PDB entry 6DPT | X-ray diffraction, 1.79 A resolution | chain A

# Chain A
Name: Beta-lactamase
From: Escherichia coli (strain K12)
Notes: EC 3.5.2.6
UniProtKB: P00811 (AMPC_ECOLI); residues 4-361 here correspond to UniProt positions 20-377 (UniProt number = residue number + 16)
Chain sequence (358 residues; each row starts with the number of its first residue):
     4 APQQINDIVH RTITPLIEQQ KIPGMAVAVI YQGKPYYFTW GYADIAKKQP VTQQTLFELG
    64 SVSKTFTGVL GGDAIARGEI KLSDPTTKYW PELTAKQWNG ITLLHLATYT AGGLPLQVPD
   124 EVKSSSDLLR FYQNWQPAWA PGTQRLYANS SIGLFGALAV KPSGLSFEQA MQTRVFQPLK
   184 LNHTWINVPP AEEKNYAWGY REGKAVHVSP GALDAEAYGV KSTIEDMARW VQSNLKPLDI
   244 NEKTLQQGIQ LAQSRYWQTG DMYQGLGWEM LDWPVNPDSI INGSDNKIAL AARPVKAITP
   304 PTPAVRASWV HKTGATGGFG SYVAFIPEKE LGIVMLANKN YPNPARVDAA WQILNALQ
Swiss-Prot annotation at these positions:
  - active site: S64 (Acyl-ester intermediate)
  - binding site (a beta-lactam): S64, Q120, Y150, N152, A318, N343
Residues lining bound ligands: H7M (3-chloro-2-hydroxy-N-{2-[(4-methyl-4H-1,2,4-triazol-3-yl)sulfanyl]phenyl}benzene-1-sulfonamide): G63, S64, K67, L119, Q120, Y150, N152, V211, S212, A220, Y221, N289, L293, T316, G317, A318, T319, G320, N343, N346

# In short
Ligands of chain A: compound H7M. From UniProt: active-site residue S64 and 6 beta-lactam-binding residues.
Chain A is Beta-lactamase (Escherichia coli (strain K12)); the structure, X-ray crystal structure of AmpC
beta-lactamase with nanomolar inhibitor, was determined by X-ray diffraction, deposited together with 6DPX,
6DPY and 6DPZ.
